Entry 1RNZ (X-ray diffraction, 1.90 A resolution); this record covers chain A.

[Chain A]
Name: Ribonuclease A
Source organism: Bos taurus
Notes: EC 3.1.27.5
UniProt: P61823 (RNAS1_BOVIN); residues 1-124 here correspond to UniProt positions 27-150 (UniProt number = residue number + 26)
Sequence (124 residues; numbered 1 to 124; the number before each row is that of its first residue):
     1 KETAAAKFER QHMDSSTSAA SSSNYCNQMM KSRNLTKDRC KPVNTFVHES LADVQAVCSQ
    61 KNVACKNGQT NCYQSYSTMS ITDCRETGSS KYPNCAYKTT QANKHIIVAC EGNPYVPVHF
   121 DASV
Cystine bridges: Cys26-Cys84, Cys40-Cys95, Cys58-Cys110, Cys65-Cys72
Curated features (UniProtKB/Swiss-Prot):
  - active site: His12 (Proton acceptor), His119 (Proton donor)
  - binding site (substrate): Lys7, Arg10, Lys41 to Thr45, Lys66, Arg85
  - glycosylation: Lys1 (N-linked (Glc) (glycation) lysine), Lys7 (N-linked (Glc) (glycation) lysine), Asn34 (N-linked (GlcNAc...) asparagine), Lys37 (N-linked (Glc) (glycation) lysine), Lys41 (N-linked (Glc) (glycation) lysine)

[Summary]
From UniProt: active-site residues His12 and His119 and 9 substrate-binding residues.
Chain A is Ribonuclease A (Bos taurus); the structure, Ribonuclease A crystallized from 2.5M sodium chloride,
3.3M sodium formate, was determined by X-ray diffraction, deposited together with 1RNW, 1RNX, 1RNY, 1RNO and
1RNQ.
